Entry 5TE5 (X-ray diffraction, 4.01 A resolution (low resolution: residue-level contacts below are approximate; hydrogen-bond / salt-bridge calls are withheld)); this record covers chain A.

[Chain A]
Molecule: Rhodopsin
From: Bos taurus
UniProt: P02699 (OPSD_BOVIN); numbering as in UniProt (aligned over 1-348)
Chain sequence (349 residues; numbered 0 to 348; the number before each row is that of its first residue; numbering starts at 0):
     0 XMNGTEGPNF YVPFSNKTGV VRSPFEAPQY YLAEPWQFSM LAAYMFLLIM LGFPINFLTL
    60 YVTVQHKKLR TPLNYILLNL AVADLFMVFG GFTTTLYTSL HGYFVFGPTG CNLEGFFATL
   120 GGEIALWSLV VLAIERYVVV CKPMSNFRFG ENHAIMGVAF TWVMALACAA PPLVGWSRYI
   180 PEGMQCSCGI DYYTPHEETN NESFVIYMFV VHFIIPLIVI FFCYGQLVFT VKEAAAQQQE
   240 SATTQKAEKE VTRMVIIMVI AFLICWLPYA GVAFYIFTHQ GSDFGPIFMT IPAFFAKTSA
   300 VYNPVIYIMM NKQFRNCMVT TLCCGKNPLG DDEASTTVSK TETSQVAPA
Differences from the reference sequence: acetylation (0)
Modified / non-standard residues: ACE (acetyl group) at position 0
Cystine bridges: C110-C187
Covalently attached groups: compound 7AB linked to K296
Ligand contacts: 7AB ((2E)-{(4E)-4-[(3E)-4-(2,6,6-trimethylcyclohex-1-en-1-yl)but-3-en-2-ylidene]cyclohex-2-en-1-ylidene}acetaldehyde): E113, A117, T118, E122, E181, S186, C187, G188, I189, Y191, M207, F208, H211, F212, W265, Y268, A292
Reported in the primary citation:
  - binding site for 7AB: K296

[In short]
Covalently linked compound 7AB: at K296. From the paper: a binding site for 7AB at K296.
Chain A is Rhodopsin (Bos taurus); the structure, Crystal structure of Bos taurus opsin regenerated with
6-carbon ring retinal chromophore, was determined by X-ray diffraction (same publication as 5TE3).
